Entry 7LJ4 (X-ray diffraction, 2.78 A resolution); this record covers chains A and B of the 6 polymer chains in the assembly.

[Chain A (and B)]
Protein: Isoform 2 of Potassium channel subfamily K member 4
From: Homo sapiens
Notes: chain B of this document is another copy of the same molecule, construct and numbering; everything in this record applies to it too
UniProt: Q9NYG8-2 (KCNK4-2_HUMAN); numbering as in UniProt (aligned over 1-290)
Amino-acid sequence (299 residues; numbered 1 to 299; the number before each row is that of its first residue):
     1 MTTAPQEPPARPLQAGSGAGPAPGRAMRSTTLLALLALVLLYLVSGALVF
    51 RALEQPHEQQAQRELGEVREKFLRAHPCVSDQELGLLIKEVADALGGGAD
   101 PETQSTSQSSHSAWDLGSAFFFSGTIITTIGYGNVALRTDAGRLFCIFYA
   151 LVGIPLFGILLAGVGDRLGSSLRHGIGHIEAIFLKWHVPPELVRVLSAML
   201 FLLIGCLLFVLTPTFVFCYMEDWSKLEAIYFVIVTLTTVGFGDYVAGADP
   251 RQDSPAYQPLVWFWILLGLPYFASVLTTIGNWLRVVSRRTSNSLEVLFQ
Disordered / not traced: 1-27, 104-109, 287-299 (chain B: 1-27, 107-111, 288-299)
Construct notes: engineered mutation Gln104 (Asn in Q9NYG8-2), Gln108 (Asn in Q9NYG8-2), Pro270 (Ala in Q9NYG8-2); expression tag (291-299)
Metal / ion sites: Ca2+ site 1: Gly98 (shared with Glu58(B) of chain B); Ca2+ site 2: Ser112, Asp115, Ser118, Asp249; K+ site 1: Thr129, Ile130, Thr238, Val239 (shared with Thr129(B), Ile130(B), Thr238(B), Val239(B) of chain B); K+ site 2: Thr129, Thr238 (shared with Thr129(B), Thr238(B) of chain B); K+ site 3: Ile130, Gly131, Val239, Gly240 (shared with Ile130(B), Gly131(B), Val239(B), Gly240(B) of chain B); K+ site 4: Gly131, Tyr132, Gly240, Phe241 (shared with Gly131(B), Tyr132(B), Gly240(B), Phe241(B) of chain B)

[Chain A / chain B interface]
Cross-chain cystine bridges: Cys78(A)-Cys78(B)
Contacting residue pairs (197; chain A residue first):
  Arg28(A) with Asp166(B), salt bridge
  Leu32(A) with Gly163(B)
  Leu35(A) with Leu156(B), hydrophobic; Ile159(B), hydrophobic; Leu160(B), hydrophobic
  Val39(A) with Leu156(B), hydrophobic; Leu160(B), hydrophobic
  Tyr42(A) with Tyr149(B), hydrogen bond (side chain-backbone); Val152(B); Gly153(B); Leu156(B), hydrophobic
  Leu43(A) with Phe120(B), hydrophobic; Ser123(B); Gly124(B); Ile127(B), hydrophobic; Tyr149(B); Trp262(B), hydrophobic
  Gly46(A) with Ser123(B); Tyr149(B)
  Ala47(A) with Leu116(B), hydrophobic; Ala119(B); Phe120(B); Ser123(B), hydrogen bond (backbone-side chain)
  Leu48(A) with Leu116(B), hydrophobic
  Val49(A) with Phe145(B), hydrophobic
  Phe50(A) with Trp114(B), hydrophobic; Phe122(B), hydrophobic; Ser123(B); Ile126(B), hydrophobic; Gly142(B); Phe145(B), hydrophobic; Cys146(B), hydrophobic
  Arg51(A) with Trp114(B); Leu116(B)
  Leu53(A) with Thr139(B); Ala141(B), hydrophobic; Gly142(B)
  Glu54(A) with Trp114(B); Leu137(B); Arg138(B), hydrogen bond (side chain-backbone); Thr139(B), hydrogen bond; Gly142(B)
  Gln55(A) with Ser112(B), hydrogen bond; Trp114(B), hydrogen bond (side chain-backbone); Asp115(B)
  His57(A) with Arg138(B); Thr139(B)
  Glu58(A) with Ser112(B), hydrogen bond; Ala113(B), hydrogen bond (side chain-backbone); Trp114(B), hydrogen bond (side chain-backbone)
  Gln59(A) with Thr106(B)
  Gln60(A) with Arg138(B)
  Ala61(A) with Ala94(B); Gly97(B); Ala99(B)
  Gln62(A) with Ala99(B); Asp100(B), hydrogen bond (side chain-backbone); Thr103(B), hydrogen bond; Ser105(B)
  Arg63(A) with Thr106(B)
  Leu65(A) with Ala94(B), hydrophobic; Asp100(B)
  Val68(A) with Leu87(B), hydrophobic; Glu90(B)
  Arg69(A) with Gln104(B)
  Phe72(A) with Val79(B), hydrophobic; Leu87(B), hydrophobic
  His76(A) with Cys78(B), hydrogen bond (side chain-backbone); Val79(B); Glu83(B)
  Cys78(A) with His76(B), hydrogen bond (backbone-side chain); Cys78(B), disulfide
  Val79(A) with Phe72(B), hydrophobic; His76(B)
  Asp81(A) with Gln104(B), hydrogen bond
  Glu83(A) with His76(B), salt bridge
  Leu84(A) with Leu87(B), hydrophobic
  Leu87(A) with Val68(B), hydrophobic; Phe72(B), hydrophobic; Leu84(B), hydrophobic; Leu87(B), hydrophobic
  Ile88(A) with Val91(B), hydrophobic
  Lys89(A) with Glu102(B)
  Glu90(A) with Val68(B)
  Val91(A) with Leu65(B), hydrophobic; Ile88(B), hydrophobic
  Ala92(A) with Leu95(B), hydrophobic; Pro101(B), hydrophobic
  Ala94(A) with Ala61(B); Leu65(B), hydrophobic
  Leu95(A) with Ala92(B), hydrophobic; Leu95(B), hydrophobic
  Gly97(A) with Glu58(B); Ala61(B)
  Gly98(A) with Glu58(B)
  Ala99(A) with Ala61(B); Gln62(B)
  Asp100(A) with Gln62(B), hydrogen bond (backbone-side chain)
  Pro101(A) with Ala92(B), hydrophobic
  Glu102(A) with Gln62(B)
  Thr103(A) with Gln82(B)
  Ser112(A) with Gln55(B), hydrogen bond; Glu58(B), hydrogen bond
  Ala113(A) with Glu58(B), hydrogen bond (backbone-side chain)
  Trp114(A) with Phe50(B), hydrophobic; Arg51(B); Glu54(B); Gln55(B); Glu58(B), hydrogen bond (backbone-side chain)
  Asp115(A) with Gln55(B)
  Leu116(A) with Ala47(B), hydrophobic; Leu48(B), hydrophobic; Arg51(B)
  Ala119(A) with Ala47(B)
  Phe120(A) with Leu43(B), hydrophobic; Ala47(B)
  Phe122(A) with Phe50(B), hydrophobic; Phe241(B), hydrophobic
  Ser123(A) with Leu43(B); Gly46(B); Ala47(B), hydrogen bond (side chain-backbone); Phe50(B)
  Gly124(A) with Leu43(B)
  Ile126(A) with Phe50(B), hydrophobic; Val239(B)
  Ile127(A) with Leu43(B), hydrophobic
  Thr129(A) with Thr237(B); Thr238(B), hydrogen bond; Val239(B)
  Ile130(A) with Val239(B)
  Gly131(A) with Val239(B); Gly240(B); Phe241(B)
  Tyr132(A) with Phe241(B)
  Gly133(A) with Phe241(B)
  Leu137(A) with Phe50(B), hydrophobic; Glu54(B); Tyr230(B)
  Arg138(A) with Glu54(B), hydrogen bond (backbone-side chain)
  Thr139(A) with Leu53(B); Glu54(B), hydrogen bond; His57(B)
  Ala141(A) with Leu53(B), hydrophobic
  Gly142(A) with Phe50(B); Glu54(B)
  Arg143(A) with Tyr230(B); Tyr244(B), hydrogen bond
  Phe145(A) with Val49(B), hydrophobic; Phe50(B), hydrophobic
  Cys146(A) with Phe241(B), hydrophobic
  Ile147(A) with Ile229(B), hydrophobic; Ile233(B), hydrophobic
  Tyr149(A) with Tyr42(B), hydrogen bond (backbone-side chain); Leu43(B); Gly46(B)
  Leu151(A) with Ile279(B)
  Val152(A) with Tyr42(B)
  Gly153(A) with Tyr42(B), hydrogen bond (backbone-side chain)
  Ile154(A) with Thr237(B)
  Pro155(A) with Leu276(B); Ile279(B), hydrophobic; Gly280(B)
  Leu156(A) with Leu38(B), hydrophobic; Val39(B), hydrophobic
  Ile159(A) with Leu35(B), hydrophobic; Arg284(B)
  Leu160(A) with Leu35(B), hydrophobic; Leu36(B), hydrophobic; Val39(B), hydrophobic
  Gly163(A) with Leu32(B)
  Arg167(A) with Ser29(B), hydrogen bond; Leu32(B)
  Ile229(A) with Ile147(B), hydrophobic
  Tyr230(A) with Leu137(B); Arg143(B)
  Ile233(A) with Ile147(B), hydrophobic
  Thr237(A) with Thr129(B); Ile154(B)
  Thr238(A) with Thr129(B), hydrogen bond
  Val239(A) with Ile126(B); Thr129(B); Ile130(B); Gly131(B)
  Gly240(A) with Gly131(B); Gly240(B)
  Phe241(A) with Phe122(B), hydrophobic; Gly131(B); Tyr132(B); Gly133(B); Cys146(B), hydrophobic
  Tyr244(A) with Arg143(B), hydrogen bond
  Trp262(A) with Leu43(B), hydrophobic
  Phe272(A) with Leu151(B), hydrophobic
  Leu276(A) with Pro155(B)
  Ile279(A) with Pro155(B), hydrophobic
  Gly280(A) with Pro155(B); Ile159(B)
Interface residues without a listed pair, chain A (118 interface residues in all): Leu36, Leu38, Leu40, Val44, Glu64, Pro77, Gln82, His111, Thr125, Ala136, Asp140, Leu144, Phe148, Val164, Asp166, Leu226, Glu227, Asp243, Leu266, Leu283
Interface residues without a listed pair, chain B (118 interface residues in all): Arg28, Leu40, Val44, Lys71, Pro77, Gly85, Lys89, Gly98, Thr125, Ala136, Asp140, Phe148, Val164, Arg167, Leu226, Glu227, Asp243, Phe263, Leu266, Phe272, Leu283

[Overview]
Chain A and chain B each contribute 118 residues to their interface; the contacts include 1 disulfide bond, 29
hydrogen bonds and 2 salt bridges. Polar pairs include Arg28(A)-Asp166(B), Glu83(A)-His76(B) and
Tyr42(A)-Tyr149(B). Ser112(A), Asp115(A), Ser118(A) and Asp249(A) form the Ca2+ site 2.
Both chains are Isoform 2 of Potassium channel subfamily K member 4 (Homo sapiens). Entry 7LJ4 (Human TRAAK K+
channel FHEIG mutant A270P in a K+ bound conductive conformation) was determined by X-ray diffraction,
deposited together with 7LJ5 and 7LJB.
